3USB - chain A; structure by X-ray diffraction, 2.38 A resolution.

[Chain A]
Name: Inosine-5'-monophosphate dehydrogenase
Organism: Bacillus anthracis
Notes: EC 1.1.1.205
UniProtKB: Q81W29 (Q81W29_BACAN); residues 1-487 here = UniProt positions 1-487
Chain sequence (511 residues; row label = number of the first residue in the row; numbers below 1 keep their minus sign (Mse-23 is residue -23)):
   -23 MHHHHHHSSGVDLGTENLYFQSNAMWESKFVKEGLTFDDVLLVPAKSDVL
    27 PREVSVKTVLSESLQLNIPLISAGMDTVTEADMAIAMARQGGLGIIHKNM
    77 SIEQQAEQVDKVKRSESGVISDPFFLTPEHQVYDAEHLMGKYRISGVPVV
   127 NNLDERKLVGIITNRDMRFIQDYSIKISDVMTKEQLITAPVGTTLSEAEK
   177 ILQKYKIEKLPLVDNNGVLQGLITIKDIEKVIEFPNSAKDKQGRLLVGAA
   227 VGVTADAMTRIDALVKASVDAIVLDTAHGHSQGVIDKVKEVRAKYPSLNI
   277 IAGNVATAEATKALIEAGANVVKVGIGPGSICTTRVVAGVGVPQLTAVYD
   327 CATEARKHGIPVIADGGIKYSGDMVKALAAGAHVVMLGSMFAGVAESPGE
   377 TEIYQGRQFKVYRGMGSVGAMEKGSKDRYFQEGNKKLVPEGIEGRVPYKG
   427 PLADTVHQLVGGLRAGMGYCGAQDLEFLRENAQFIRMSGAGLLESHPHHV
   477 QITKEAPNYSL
Disordered / not traced: -23 to -7, 388-421, 470-487
Modified / non-standard residues: Mse-23, Mse391, Mse397 (selenomethionine); Mse1, Mse51, Mse59, Mse63, Mse76, Mse115, Mse143, Mse157, Mse234, Mse350, Mse362, Mse366, Mse443, Mse463 (selenomethionine; parent Met)
Sequence notes: expression tag (-23 to 0)
Small-molecule neighbours: inosinic acid (IMP): Ala49, Mse51, Asn280, Lys299, Gly305, Ser306, Ile307, Cys308, Asp341, Gly342, Gly343, Ile344, Mse362, Leu363, Gly364, Ser365
What the authors report for this chain:
  - binding site for inosinic acid: Mse51, Ser306, Ile307, Cys308, Asp341, Gly343, Gly364, Ser365
  - catalytic residues: Cys308, Arg404, Tyr405 (citing earlier work)
  - conformationally variable residues (order/disorder transition): Gln381 to Arg421
  - specificity-determining residues: Ala253, Tyr445

[In short]
Bound to chain A: inosinic acid. The paper reports catalytic residues Cys308, Arg404 and Tyr405; a binding
site for inosinic acid at Mse51, Ser306 and Ile307 among others.
Chain A is Inosine-5'-monophosphate dehydrogenase (Bacillus anthracis); the structure, Crystal Structure of
Bacillus anthracis Inosine Monophosphate Dehydrogenase in the complex with IMP, was determined by X-ray
diffraction together with 3TSB and 3TSD from the same study.
